Entry 6LB1 (electron microscopy, 2.58 A resolution); this record covers chains A and B of the 3 polymer chains in the assembly.

Chain A:
Name: Capsid protein VP1
From: Echovirus E11
Chain sequence (226 residues; numbered 60 to 285; the number before each row is that of its first residue):
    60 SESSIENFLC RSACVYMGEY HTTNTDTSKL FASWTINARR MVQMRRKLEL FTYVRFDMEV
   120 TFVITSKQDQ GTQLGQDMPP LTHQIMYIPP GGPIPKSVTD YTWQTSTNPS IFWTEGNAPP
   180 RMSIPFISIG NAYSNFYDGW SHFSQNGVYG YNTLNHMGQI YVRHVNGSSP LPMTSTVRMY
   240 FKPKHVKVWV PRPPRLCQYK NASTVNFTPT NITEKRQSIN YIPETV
Disordered / not traced: 202-205

Chain B:
Name: Capsid protein VP2
From: Echovirus E11
Chain sequence (245 residues; each row starts with the number of its first residue):
    12 RVRSITLGNS TITTQESANV VVAYGRWPEY LKDNEATAED QPTQPDVATC RFYTLESVTW
    72 ERDSPGWWWK FPDALKDMGL FGQNMYYHYL GRAGYTIHVQ CNASKFHQGC LMVVCVPEAE
   132 MGCSQVDGTV NEHSLSEGET AKKFASTSTN GTNTVQSIVT NAGMGVGVGN LTIFPHQWIN
   192 LRTNNCATIV MPYINNVPMD NMFRHHNFTL MIIPFVPLDY SSDSSTYVPI TVTVAPMCAE
   252 YNGLR

Interface between chain A and chain B:
Contacting residue pairs - 56 pairs, chain A then chain B:
  Thr-111(A) with Glu-129(B)
  Tyr-112(A) with Glu-129(B), hydrogen bond; Ile-205(B); Asn-206(B); Asn-207(B)
  Asn-190(A) with Asn-207(B), hydrogen bond (backbone-backbone)
  Ala-191(A) with Asn-207(B)
  Ser-193(A) with Asn-207(B)
  Phe-195(A) with Glu-129(B); Glu-131(B)
  Tyr-196(A) with Glu-131(B), hydrogen bond (backbone-side chain); Arg-215(B); His-216(B)
  Asp-197(A) with Lys-81(B), salt bridge; Ala-130(B); His-216(B); His-217(B), hydrogen bond (backbone-backbone)
  Gly-198(A) with Arg-215(B)
  Trp-199(A) with Val-141(B); Glu-143(B), hydrogen bond; Arg-215(B), hydrogen bond (backbone-backbone)
  Ser-200(A) with Arg-215(B)
  His-201(A) with Arg-215(B)
  Tyr-208(A) with Glu-131(B); Met-132(B); Val-141(B), hydrophobic; Leu-146(B), hydrophobic
  Gly-209(A) with Glu-131(B)
  Val-249(A) with Tyr-35(B)
  Pro-250(A) with Ile-184(B); Phe-185(B)
  Arg-251(A) with Pro-128(B), hydrogen bond (side chain-backbone); Glu-129(B), hydrogen bond (side chain-backbone)
  Pro-252(A) with Asn-181(B); Ile-184(B); Phe-185(B)
  Pro-253(A) with Val-177(B)
  Arg-254(A) with Gly-176(B)
  Leu-255(A) with Gly-176(B), hydrogen bond (backbone-backbone)
  Cys-256(A) with Gly-176(B)
  Lys-259(A) with Val-137(B)
  Val-264(A) with Glu-131(B); Met-132(B); Gly-133(B)
  Asn-265(A) with Gly-133(B); Cys-134(B), hydrogen bond (side chain-backbone); Val-137(B), hydrogen bond (side chain-backbone); Gly-139(B)
  Phe-266(A) with Asn-172(B); Gly-174(B); Met-175(B); Gly-176(B)
  Pro-268(A) with Ser-159(B); Gln-167(B); Asn-172(B)
  Ile-271(A) with Thr-171(B)
Interface residues without a listed pair, chain A (34 interface residues in all): Arg-98, Gly-189, Leu-213, Asn-260, Thr-267, Thr-269
Interface residues without a listed pair, chain B (39 interface residues in all): Gln-136, Asn-142, Ile-169, Gly-178, Leu-182, Val-208, Pro-209, Thr-220

Summary:
34 residues of chain A face 39 of chain B across their interface; the contacts include 11 hydrogen bonds and 1
salt bridge. Polar pairs include Asp-197(A)/Lys-81(B), Tyr-112(A)/Glu-129(B) and Tyr-196(A)/Glu-131(B).
Here chain A is Capsid protein VP1 and chain B is Capsid protein VP2, both from Echovirus E11. Entry 6LB1
(Cryo-EM structure of echovirus 11 A-particle at pH 5.5) was determined by electron microscopy, deposited
together with 6LA3, 6LA4, 6LA5, 6LA6, 6LA7, 6LAO and 3 further entries.
